PDB entry 8CVI | electron microscopy, 3.40 A resolution | chains C and X of the 33 polymer chains in the assembly

== Chain C (and X) ==
Protein: Flagellin
Source organism: Escherichia coli
Notes: chain X of this document is another copy of the same molecule, construct and numbering; everything in this record applies to it too
UniProtKB: B7USU2 (FLIC_ECO27); residues 1-548 here = UniProt positions 1-548
Chain sequence (548 residues; numbered 1 to 548; the number before each row is that of its first residue):
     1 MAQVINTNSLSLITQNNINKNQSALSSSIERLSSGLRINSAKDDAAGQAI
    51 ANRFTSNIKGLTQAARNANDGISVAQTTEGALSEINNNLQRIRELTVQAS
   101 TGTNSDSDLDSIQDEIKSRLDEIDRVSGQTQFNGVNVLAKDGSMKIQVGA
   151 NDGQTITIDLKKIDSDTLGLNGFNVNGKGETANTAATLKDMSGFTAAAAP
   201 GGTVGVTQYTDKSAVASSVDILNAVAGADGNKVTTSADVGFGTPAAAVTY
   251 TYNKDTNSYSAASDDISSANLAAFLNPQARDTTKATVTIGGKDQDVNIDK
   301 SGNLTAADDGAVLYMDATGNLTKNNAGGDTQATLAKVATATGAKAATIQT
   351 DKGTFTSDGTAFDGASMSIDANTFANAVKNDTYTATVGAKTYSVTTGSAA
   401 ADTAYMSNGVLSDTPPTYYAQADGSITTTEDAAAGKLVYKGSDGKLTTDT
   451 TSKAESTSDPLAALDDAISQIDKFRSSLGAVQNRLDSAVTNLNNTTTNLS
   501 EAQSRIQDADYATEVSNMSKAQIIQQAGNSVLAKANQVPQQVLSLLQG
Disordered / not traced: 1-2, 178-454, 547-548 (chain X: 1-2, 178-454, 548)

== Interface between chain C and chain X ==
Residue-residue contacts - 7 pairs, chain C then chain X:
  Ala-512(C) with Gln-15(X)
  Lys-520(C) with Ile-5(X); Asn-6(X)
  Ile-523(C) with Ile-5(X), hydrophobic; Gln-540(X)
  Ile-524(C) with Ile-5(X), hydrophobic
  Gln-526(C) with Leu-543(X)
Also at the interface, not in a pair above, chain C (9 interface residues in all): Thr-513, Ser-516, Ser-530, Lys-534
Also at the interface, not in a pair above, chain X (9 interface residues in all): Asn-536, Pro-539, Leu-546, Gln-547

== In short ==
Chain C and chain X each contribute 9 residues to their interface.
Chain C and chain X are both Flagellin (Escherichia coli); the structure, Cryo-EM structure of the supercoiled
EPEC H6 flagellar filament core Curly I waveform, was determined by electron microscopy (same publication as
8CWM, 8CXM and 8CYE).
